Entry 6UBW (X-ray diffraction, 2.00 A resolution); this record covers chain A.

Chain A:
Name: Hepatocyte growth factor receptor
Organism: Homo sapiens
Notes: EC 2.7.10.1
UniProtKB: P08581 (MET_HUMAN); the construct has insertions or renumbered stretches relative to UniProt, so the offset changes along the chain: 1024-1035 = UniProt 1023-1034; 1059-1360 = UniProt 1059-1360
Chain sequence (343 residues; each row starts with the number of its first residue; note: 23 numbers in that range are skipped by the numbering (no residue carries them; nothing is unmodelled there); a row labelled like 1035A-1035X holds insertion residues (1035A, then the next letters in order)):
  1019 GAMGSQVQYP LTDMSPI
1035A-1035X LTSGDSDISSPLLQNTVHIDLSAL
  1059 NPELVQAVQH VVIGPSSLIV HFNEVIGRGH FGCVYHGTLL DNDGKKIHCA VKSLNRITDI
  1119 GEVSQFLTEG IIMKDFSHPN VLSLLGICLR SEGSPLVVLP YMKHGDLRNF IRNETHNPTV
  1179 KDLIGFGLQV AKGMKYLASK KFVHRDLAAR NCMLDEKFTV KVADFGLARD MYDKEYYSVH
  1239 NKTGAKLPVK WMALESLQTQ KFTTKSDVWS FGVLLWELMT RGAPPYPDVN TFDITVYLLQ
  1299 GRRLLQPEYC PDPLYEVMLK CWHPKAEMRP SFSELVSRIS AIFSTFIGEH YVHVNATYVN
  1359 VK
Not modelled in the structure: 1019-1029, 1035A-1035X, 1099-1101, 1114-1117, 1148-1152
Differences from the reference sequence: expression tag (1019-1023)
Small-molecule neighbours: 84S (N-(6-{difluoro[6-(1-methyl-1H-pyrazol-4-yl)[1,2,4]triazolo[4,3-a]pyridin-3-yl]methyl}imidazo[1,2-b]pyridazin-2-yl)cyclopropanecarboxamide): Ile1084, Val1092, Ala1108, Lys1110, Leu1140, Leu1157, Pro1158, Tyr1159, Met1160, Lys1161, His1162, Gly1163, Asp1164, Asn1167, Arg1208, Asn1209, Met1211, Ala1221, Asp1222, Ala1226, Tyr1230
UniProt features mapped onto this chain:
  - region: Trp1320 to Val1359 (Interaction with MUC20)
  - active site: Asp1204 (Proton acceptor)
  - binding site (ATP): Ile1084 to Val1092, Lys1110
  - modified residue: Tyr1230 (Phosphotyrosine), Tyr1234 (Phosphotyrosine), Tyr1235 (Phosphotyrosine), Thr1289 (Phosphothreonine), Tyr1349 (Phosphotyrosine), Tyr1356 (Phosphotyrosine)
What the authors report for this chain:
  - binding site for 84S: Pro1158, Met1160, Asp1222, Tyr1230
  - mutagenesis - L1195V, D1228H, Y1235D, M1250T: unchanged binding to 84S
  - mutagenesis - Y1230C, Y1230D, Y1230H: decreased binding to 84S
  - mutagenesis - M1250T: unchanged binding to Compound 1

Summary:
Ligands of chain A: compound 84S. From UniProt: active-site residue Asp1204 and 10 ATP-binding residues. From
the paper: a binding site for 84S at Pro1158, Met1160 and Asp1222 among others; Y1230C, Y1230D and Y1230H
reduce binding to 84S; 7 substitutions were tested in all.
Chain A is Hepatocyte growth factor receptor (Homo sapiens); the structure, MET Tyrosine Kinase Inhibition
Enhances the Antitumor Efficacy of an HGF Antibody, was determined by X-ray diffraction, deposited together
with 5UAB and 5UAD.
